Entry 6LB4 (X-ray diffraction, 1.50 A resolution); this record covers chains A and B.

[Chain A]
Molecule: Retinoic acid receptor RXR-alpha
From: Homo sapiens
UniProt: P19793 (RXRA_HUMAN); residue numbers follow UniProt; this construct covers 224-462
Amino-acid sequence (243 residues; each row starts with the number of its first residue):
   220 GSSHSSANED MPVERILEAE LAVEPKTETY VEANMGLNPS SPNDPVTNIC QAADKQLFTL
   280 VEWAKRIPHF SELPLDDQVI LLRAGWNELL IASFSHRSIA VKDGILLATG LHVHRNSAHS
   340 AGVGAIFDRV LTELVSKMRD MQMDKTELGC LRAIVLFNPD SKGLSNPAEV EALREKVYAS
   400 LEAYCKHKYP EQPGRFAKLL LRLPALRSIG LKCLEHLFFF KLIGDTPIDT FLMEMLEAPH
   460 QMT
Not modelled in the structure: 220-226, 245-248, 253-262, 459-462
Construct notes: expression tag (220-223)
Ligand contacts: NEt-3ME (E8L; 6-[ethyl-[3-(2-methoxyethoxy)-4-propan-2-yl-phenyl]amino]pyridine-3-carboxylic acid): Val265, Ile268, Cys269, Ala271, Ala272, Gln275, Trp305, Asn306, Leu309, Ile310, Phe313, Arg316, Ile324, Leu325, Leu326, Ala327, Ala337, Val342, Ile345, Phe346, Val349, Cys432, His435, Leu436, Phe439
UniProt features mapped onto this chain:
  - region: Arg348 to Gly368 (Required for nuclear export)
  - binding site (9-cis-retinoate): Arg316, Ala327
  - binding site (all-trans-retinoate): Arg316, Ala327
  - modified residue (Phosphoserine): Ser259, Ser260
  - mutagenesis: Val280 (V280A: Abolished ubiquitination and degradation by UBR5), Glu352 to Thr462 (No impact on acetylation by EP300), Met357 to Met360 (Abolishes nuclear export), Leu418 to Leu430 (Abolishes nuclear localization), Glu434 (E434N/Q/K/A: As a heterodimer with NR1H4, impairs interaction with coactivator NCOA1. Impairs transcriptional activity)

[Chain B]
Molecule: Nuclear receptor coactivator 2
UniProt: Q15596 (NCOA2_HUMAN); numbering as in UniProt (aligned over 686-698)
Amino-acid sequence (13 residues; numbered 686 to 698; the number before each row is that of its first residue):
   686 KHKILHRLLQ DSS
Not modelled in the structure: 696-698

[Interface between chain A and chain B]
Contacting residue pairs - 24 pairs, chain A then chain B:
  Phe277(A) with Leu693(B), hydrophobic
  Val280(A) with Leu690(B), hydrophobic; Leu693(B); Leu694(B), hydrophobic
  Lys284(A) with Leu693(B), hydrogen bond (side chain-backbone); Leu694(B)
  Leu294(A) with His691(B); Leu694(B), hydrophobic
  Gln297(A) with Leu694(B)
  Val298(A) with His687(B); Leu690(B), hydrophobic; His691(B); Leu694(B), hydrophobic
  Leu301(A) with Leu690(B), hydrophobic; Leu694(B), hydrophobic
  Arg302(A) with His687(B), hydrogen bond; Leu690(B)
  Thr449(A) with Ile689(B)
  Phe450(A) with Ile689(B), hydrophobic; Leu693(B), hydrophobic
  Glu453(A) with His687(B); Lys688(B), hydrogen bond (side chain-backbone); Ile689(B), hydrogen bond (side chain-backbone); Leu690(B), hydrogen bond (side chain-backbone)
Other interface residues (no listed pair), chain A (18 interface residues in all): Glu281, Phe289, Asp295, Met454, Glu456, Ala457, Pro458
Other interface residues (no listed pair), chain B (8 interface residues in all): Gln695

[Summary]
18 residues of chain A face 8 of chain B across their interface; the contacts include 5 hydrogen bonds. Polar
contacts include Lys284(A)-Leu693(B), Arg302(A)-His687(B) and Glu453(A)-Lys688(B). Ligands of chain A:
NEt-3ME.
Here chain A is Retinoic acid receptor RXR-alpha (Homo sapiens) and chain B is Nuclear receptor coactivator 2.
Entry 6LB4 (Crystal structure of dimeric RXR-LBD complexed with NEt-3ME and TIF2 co-activator) was determined
by X-ray diffraction.
